8WO5 - chains Ad and Ae of the 417 polymer chains in the assembly; structure by electron microscopy, 7.40 A resolution (low resolution: residue-level contacts below are approximate; hydrogen-bond / salt-bridge calls are withheld).

Chain Ad (and Ae):
Protein: Flagellar M-ring protein
Source organism: Salmonella enterica subsp. enterica serovar Typhimurium str. LT2
Notes: chain Ae of this document is another copy of the same molecule, construct and numbering; everything in this record applies to it too
UniProtKB: P15928 (FLIF_SALTY); numbering as in UniProt (aligned over 1-560)
Chain sequence (560 residues; numbered 1 to 560; the number before each row is that of its first residue):
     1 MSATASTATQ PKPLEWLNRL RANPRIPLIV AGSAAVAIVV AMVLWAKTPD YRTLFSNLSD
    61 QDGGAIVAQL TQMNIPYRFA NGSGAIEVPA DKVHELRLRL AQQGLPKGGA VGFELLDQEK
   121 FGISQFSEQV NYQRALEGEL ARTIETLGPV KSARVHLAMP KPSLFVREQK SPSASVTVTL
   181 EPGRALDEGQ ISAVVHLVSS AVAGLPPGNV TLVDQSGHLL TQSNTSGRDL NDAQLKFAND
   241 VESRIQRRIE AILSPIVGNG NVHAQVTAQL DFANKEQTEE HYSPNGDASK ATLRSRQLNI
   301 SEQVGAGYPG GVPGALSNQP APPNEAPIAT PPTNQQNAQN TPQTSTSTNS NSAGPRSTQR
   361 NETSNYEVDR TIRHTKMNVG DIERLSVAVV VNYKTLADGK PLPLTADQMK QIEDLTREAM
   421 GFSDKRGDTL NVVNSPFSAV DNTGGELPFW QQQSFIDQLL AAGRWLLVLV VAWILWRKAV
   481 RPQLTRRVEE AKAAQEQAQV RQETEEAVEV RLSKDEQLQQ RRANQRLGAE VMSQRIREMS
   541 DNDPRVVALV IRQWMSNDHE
Disordered / not traced: 1-228, 306-352, 440-560

Interface between chain Ad and chain Ae:
Pairs across the interface - 103 pairs, chain Ad then chain Ae:
  Asn-231(Ad) / Phe-237(Ae)
  Asn-231(Ad) / Val-379(Ae)
  Gln-234(Ad) / Asn-378(Ae)
  Leu-235(Ad) / Phe-237(Ae)
  Leu-235(Ad) / Val-241(Ae)
  Leu-235(Ad) / Arg-244(Ae)
  Glu-242(Ad) / Arg-248(Ae)
  His-263(Ad) / Pro-255(Ae)
  Gln-265(Ad) / Ala-251(Ae)
  Gln-265(Ad) / Ile-252(Ae)
  Val-266(Ad) / Arg-248(Ae)
  Thr-267(Ad) / Arg-248(Ae)
  Thr-267(Ad) / Glu-418(Ae)
  Thr-267(Ad) / Ala-419(Ae)
  Thr-267(Ad) / Gly-421(Ae)
  Gln-269(Ad) / Arg-426(Ae)
  Phe-272(Ad) / Asn-378(Ae)
  Ala-273(Ad) / Lys-376(Ae)
  Ala-273(Ad) / Met-377(Ae)
  Asn-274(Ad) / His-374(Ae)
  Asn-274(Ad) / Thr-375(Ae)
  Asn-274(Ad) / Lys-376(Ae)
  Lys-275(Ad) / Arg-373(Ae)
  Lys-275(Ad) / His-374(Ae)
  Lys-275(Ad) / Thr-375(Ae)
  Glu-276(Ad) / Ile-372(Ae)
  Glu-276(Ad) / Arg-373(Ae)
  Glu-276(Ad) / His-374(Ae)
  Gln-277(Ad) / Thr-371(Ae)
  Gln-277(Ad) / Ile-372(Ae)
  Gln-277(Ad) / Arg-373(Ae)
  Thr-278(Ad) / Arg-370(Ae)
  Thr-278(Ad) / Thr-371(Ae)
  Thr-278(Ad) / Ile-372(Ae)
  Glu-279(Ad) / Arg-370(Ae)
  Glu-279(Ad) / Thr-371(Ae)
  Glu-280(Ad) / Asp-369(Ae)
  Glu-280(Ad) / Arg-370(Ae)
  Tyr-282(Ad) / Thr-292(Ae)
  Tyr-282(Ad) / Glu-367(Ae)
  Tyr-282(Ad) / Val-368(Ae)
  Tyr-282(Ad) / Asp-369(Ae)
  Ser-283(Ad) / Thr-292(Ae)
  Pro-284(Ad) / Ser-289(Ae)
  Pro-284(Ad) / Lys-290(Ae)
  Pro-284(Ad) / Thr-292(Ae)
  Asn-285(Ad) / Ala-291(Ae)
  Asn-285(Ad) / Thr-292(Ae)
  Asn-285(Ad) / Leu-293(Ae)
  Gly-286(Ad) / Ala-288(Ae)
  Gly-286(Ad) / Ala-291(Ae)
  Ala-353(Ad) / Val-304(Ae)
  Gly-354(Ad) / Val-304(Ae)
  Gly-354(Ad) / Gly-305(Ae)
  Pro-355(Ad) / Val-304(Ae)
  Arg-356(Ad) / Gln-303(Ae)
  Arg-356(Ad) / Val-304(Ae)
  Ser-357(Ad) / Glu-302(Ae)
  Thr-358(Ad) / Ser-301(Ae)
  Thr-358(Ad) / Glu-302(Ae)
  Gln-359(Ad) / Ile-300(Ae)
  Arg-360(Ad) / Leu-298(Ae)
  Arg-360(Ad) / Asn-299(Ae)
  Arg-360(Ad) / Ile-300(Ae)
  Asn-361(Ad) / Leu-298(Ae)
  Asn-361(Ad) / Asn-299(Ae)
  Glu-362(Ad) / Arg-296(Ae)
  Glu-362(Ad) / Gln-297(Ae)
  Glu-362(Ad) / Leu-298(Ae)
  Thr-363(Ad) / Arg-296(Ae)
  Thr-363(Ad) / Gln-297(Ae)
  Ser-364(Ad) / Ser-295(Ae)
  Ser-364(Ad) / Arg-296(Ae)
  Asn-365(Ad) / Arg-294(Ae)
  Asn-365(Ad) / Ser-295(Ae)
  Tyr-366(Ad) / Leu-293(Ae)
  Tyr-366(Ad) / Arg-294(Ae)
  Glu-367(Ad) / Arg-294(Ae)
  Val-368(Ad) / Thr-292(Ae)
  Val-368(Ad) / Leu-293(Ae)
  Val-368(Ad) / Arg-294(Ae)
  Met-377(Ad) / Arg-373(Ae)
  Arg-384(Ad) / Gly-421(Ae)
  Arg-384(Ad) / Ser-423(Ae)
  Arg-384(Ad) / Arg-426(Ae)
  Ser-386(Ad) / Glu-418(Ae)
  Ser-386(Ad) / Gly-421(Ae)
  Val-387(Ad) / Glu-418(Ae)
  Ala-388(Ad) / Ile-252(Ae)
  Ala-388(Ad) / Glu-418(Ae)
  Val-390(Ad) / Pro-255(Ae)
  Val-390(Ad) / Ile-256(Ae)
  Thr-429(Ad) / Glu-418(Ae)
  Asn-431(Ad) / Asp-414(Ae)
  Asn-431(Ad) / Glu-418(Ae)
  Val-433(Ad) / Leu-415(Ae)
  Ser-435(Ad) / Ile-256(Ae)
  Ser-435(Ad) / Gln-411(Ae)
  Phe-437(Ad) / Pro-255(Ae)
  Ser-438(Ad) / Pro-255(Ae)
  Ser-438(Ad) / Ile-256(Ae)
  Ser-438(Ad) / Val-257(Ae)
  Ser-438(Ad) / Gly-258(Ae)
Interface residues without a listed pair, chain Ad (56 interface residues in all): Asp-232, His-281, Leu-430, Asn-434, Pro-436
Interface residues without a listed pair, chain Ae (52 interface residues in all): Asp-240, Gly-380, Phe-422

In short:
The interface between chain Ad and chain Ae involves 56 residues on one side and 52 on the other.
Both chains are Flagellar M-ring protein (Salmonella enterica subsp. enterica serovar Typhimurium str. LT2).
Entry 8WO5 (Cryo-EM structure of the intact flagellar motor-hook complex in the CCW state) was determined by
electron microscopy, deposited together with 8WHT, 8WIW, 8WK3, 8WK4, 8WKI, 8WKK and 11 further entries.
